PDB entry 3CXR | X-ray diffraction, 2.00 A resolution | chain A

Chain A:
Name: Dehydrogenase with different specificities
Organism: Streptococcus suis
Notes: EC 1.1.1.69
Reference sequence: A4VVQ2 (A4VVQ2_STRSY); residues 1-271 here = UniProt positions 1-271
Chain sequence (291 residues; row label = number of the first residue in the row; numbers below 1 keep their minus sign (Met-19 is residue -19)):
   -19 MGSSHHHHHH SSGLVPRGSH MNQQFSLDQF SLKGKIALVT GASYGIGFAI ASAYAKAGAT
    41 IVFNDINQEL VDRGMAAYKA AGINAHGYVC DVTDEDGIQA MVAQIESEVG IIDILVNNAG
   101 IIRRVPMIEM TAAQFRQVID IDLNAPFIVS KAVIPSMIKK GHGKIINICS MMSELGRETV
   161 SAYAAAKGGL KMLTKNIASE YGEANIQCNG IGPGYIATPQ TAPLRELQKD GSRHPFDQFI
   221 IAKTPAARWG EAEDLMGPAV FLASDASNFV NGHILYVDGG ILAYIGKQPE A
Disordered / not traced: -19 to 3, 208-213, 270-271
Construct notes: expression tag (-19 to 0)
Reported in the primary citation:
  - mutagenesis - R104A: decreased catalytic activity

Summary:
From the paper: R104A reduces catalytic activity.
Chain A is Dehydrogenase with different specificities (Streptococcus suis); the structure, Crystal structure
of gluconate 5-dehydrogase from streptococcus suis type 2, was determined by X-ray diffraction together with
3O03 from the same study.
